PDB entry 3L08 | X-ray diffraction, 2.70 A resolution | chain A

# Chain A
Molecule: Phosphatidylinositol-4,5-bisphosphate 3-kinase catalytic subunit gamma isoform
From: Homo sapiens
Notes: EC 2.7.1.153
UniProtKB: P48736 (PK3CG_HUMAN); residues 144-1102 here = UniProt positions 144-1102
Sequence (966 residues; row label = number of the first residue in the row):
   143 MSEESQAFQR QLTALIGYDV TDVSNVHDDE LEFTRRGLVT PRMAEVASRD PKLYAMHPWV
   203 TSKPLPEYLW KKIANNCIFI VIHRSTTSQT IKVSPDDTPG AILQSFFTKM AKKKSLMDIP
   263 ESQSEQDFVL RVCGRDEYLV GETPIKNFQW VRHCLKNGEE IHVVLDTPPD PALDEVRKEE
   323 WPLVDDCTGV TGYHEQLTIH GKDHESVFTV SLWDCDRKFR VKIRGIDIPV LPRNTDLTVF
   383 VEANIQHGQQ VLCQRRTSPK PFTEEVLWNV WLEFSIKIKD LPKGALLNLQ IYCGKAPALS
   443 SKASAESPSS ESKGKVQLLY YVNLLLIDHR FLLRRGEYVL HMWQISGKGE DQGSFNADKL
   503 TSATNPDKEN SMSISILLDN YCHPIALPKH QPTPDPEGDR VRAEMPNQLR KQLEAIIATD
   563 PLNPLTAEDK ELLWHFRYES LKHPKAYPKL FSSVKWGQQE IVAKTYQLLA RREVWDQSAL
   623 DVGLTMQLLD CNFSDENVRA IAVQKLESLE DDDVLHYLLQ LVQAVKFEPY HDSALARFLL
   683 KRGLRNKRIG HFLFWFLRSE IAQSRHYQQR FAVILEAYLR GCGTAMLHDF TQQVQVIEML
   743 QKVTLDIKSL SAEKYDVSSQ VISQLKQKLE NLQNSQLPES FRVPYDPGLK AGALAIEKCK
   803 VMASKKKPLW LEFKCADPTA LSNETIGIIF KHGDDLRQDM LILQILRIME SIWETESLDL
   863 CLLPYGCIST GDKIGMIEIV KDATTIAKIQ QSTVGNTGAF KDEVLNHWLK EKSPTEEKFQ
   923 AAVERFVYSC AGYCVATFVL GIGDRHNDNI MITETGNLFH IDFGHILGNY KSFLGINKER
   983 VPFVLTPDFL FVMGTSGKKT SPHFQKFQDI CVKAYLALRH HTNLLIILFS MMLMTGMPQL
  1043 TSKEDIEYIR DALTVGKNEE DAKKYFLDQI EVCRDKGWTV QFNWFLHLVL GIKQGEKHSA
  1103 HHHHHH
Unresolved in the structure: 143, 252-268, 322-351, 373-378, 437-457, 489-494, 521-526, 534-543, 753-757, 777-778, 895-899, 971-981, 1091-1108
Construct notes: initiating methionine (143); expression tag (1103-1108)
Residues lining bound ligands: ZIG (2,4-difluoro-N-[2-methoxy-5-(4-pyridazin-4-ylquinolin-6-yl)pyridin-3-yl]benzenesulfonamide): Met804, Ser806, Pro810, Trp812, Ile831, Lys833, Leu838, Asp841, Tyr867, Ile879, Glu880, Ile881, Val882, Ala885, Thr887, Asp950, Asn951, Met953, Ile963, Asp964
UniProt features mapped onto this chain:
  - region: Val803 to Lys809 (G-loop), Gly943 to Asn951 (Catalytic loop), His962 to Thr988 (Activation loop)
  - binding site (ATP): Gly829 to Leu838, Leu864 to Thr872, Phe961 to Leu969
  - modified residue: Thr1024 (Phosphothreonine), Ser1101 (Phosphoserine)
  - natural variant: Arg1021 (R1021P: In IMD97), Asn1085 (N1085S: In IMD97)
  - mutagenesis: Lys833 (K833R: Loss of kinase activity. Loss of autophosphorylation. Reduced inflammatory reactions but no alterations in cardiac contractility), Arg947 (R947P: Abolishes protein and lipid kinase activity. Does not abolish interaction with GRK2), Ser1101 (S1101A/Q: Loss of autophosphorylation. No effect on phosphatidylinositol-4,5-bisphosphate 3-kinase activity)
From the paper describing this entry:
  - binding site for ZIG: Lys833, Val882

# In short
Chain A binds compound ZIG. UniProt lists 28 ATP-binding residues and 3 mutagenesis sites. From the paper: a
binding site for ZIG at Lys833 and Val882.
Chain A is Phosphatidylinositol-4,5-bisphosphate 3-kinase catalytic subunit gamma isoform (Homo sapiens); the
structure, Structure of Pi3K gamma with a potent inhibitor: GSK2126458, was determined by X-ray diffraction
(same publication as 3L54).
